8U8V - chains A and E of the 6 polymer chains in the assembly; structure by electron microscopy, 2.74 A resolution.

[Chain A]
Protein: Transcription elongation factor, mitochondrial
Organism: Homo sapiens
Reference sequence: Q96QE5 (TEFM_HUMAN); residues 146-360 here = UniProt positions 146-360
Amino-acid sequence (232 residues; row label = number of the first residue in the row):
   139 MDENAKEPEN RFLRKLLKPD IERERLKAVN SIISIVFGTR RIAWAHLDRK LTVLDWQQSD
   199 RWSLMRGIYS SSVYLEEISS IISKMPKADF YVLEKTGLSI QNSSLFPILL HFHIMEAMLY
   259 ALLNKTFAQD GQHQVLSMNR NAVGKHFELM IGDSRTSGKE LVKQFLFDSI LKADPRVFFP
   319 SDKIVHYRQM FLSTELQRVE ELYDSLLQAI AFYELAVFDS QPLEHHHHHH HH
Not modelled in the structure: 139-148, 306-312, 358-370
Sequence notes: initiating methionine (139); expression tag (140-145, 361-370)
Curated features (UniProtKB/Swiss-Prot):
  - natural variant: P157 (P157A: In COXPD58), I159 (I159K: In COXPD58), E162 to R163 (deletion: In COXPD58), K188 (K188R: In COXPD58; uncertain significance)

[Chain E]
Protein: DNA-directed RNA polymerase, mitochondrial
Organism: Homo sapiens
Reference sequence: O00411 (RPOM_HUMAN); residues 120-1230 here = UniProt positions 120-1230
Amino-acid sequence (1119 residues; row label = number of the first residue in the row):
   112 MGHHHHHHGR WAKILEKDKR TQQMRMQRLK AKLQMPFQSG EFKALTRRLQ VEPRLLSKQM
   172 AGCLEDCTRQ APESPWEEQL ARLLQEAPGK LSLDVEQAPS GQHSQAQLSG QQQRLLAFFK
   232 CCLLTDQLPL AHHLLVVHHG QRQKRKLLTL DMYNAVMLGW ARQGAFKELV YVLFMVKDAG
   292 LTPDLLSYAA ALQCMGRQDQ DAGTIERCLE QMSQEGLKLQ ALFTAVLLSE EDRATVLKAV
   352 HKVKPTFSLP PQLPPPVNTS KLLRDVYAKD GRVSYPKLHL PLKTLQCLFE KQLHMELASR
   412 VCVVSVEKPT LPSKEVKHAR KTLKTLRDQW EKALCRALRE TKNRLEREVY EGRFSLYPFL
   472 CLLDEREVVR MLLQVLQALP AQGESFTTLA RELSARTFSR HVVQRQRVSG QVQALQNHYR
   532 KYLCLLASDA EVPEPCLPRQ YWEALGAPEA LREQPWPLPV QMELGKLLAE MLVQATQMPC
   592 SLDKPHRSSR LVPVLYHVYS FRNVQQIGIL KPHPAYVQLL EKAAEPTLTF EAVDVPMLCP
   652 PLPWTSPHSG AFLLSPTKLM RTVEGATQHQ ELLETCPPTA LHGALDALTQ LGNCAWRVNG
   712 RVLDLVLQLF QAKGCPQLGV PAPPSEAPQP PEAHLPHSAA PARKAELRRE LAHCQKVARE
   772 MHSLRAEALY RLSLAQHLRD RVFWLPHNMD FRGRTYPCPP HFNHLGSDVA RALLEFAQGR
   832 PLGPHGLDWL KIHLVNLTGL KKREPLRKRL AFAEEVMDDI LDSADQPLTG RKWWMGAEEP
   892 WQTLACCMEV ANAVRASDPA AYVSHLPVHQ DGSCNGLQHY AALGRDSVGA ASVNLEPSDV
   952 PQDVYSGVAA QVEVFRRQDA QRGMRVAQVL EGFITRKVVK QTVMTVVYGV TRYGGRLQIE
  1012 KRLRELSDFP QEFVWEASHY LVRQVFKSLQ EMFSGTRAIQ HWLTESARLI SHMGSVVEWV
  1072 TPLGVPVIQP YRLDSKVKQI GGGIQSITYT HNGDISRKPN TRKQKNGFPP NFIHSLDSSH
  1132 MMLTALHCYR KGLTFVSVHD CYWTHAADVS VMNQVCREQF VRLHSEPILQ DLSRFLVKRF
  1192 CSEPQKILEA SQLKETLQAV PKPGAFDLEQ VKRSTYFFS
Not modelled in the structure: 112-219, 1086-1106
Sequence notes: expression tag (112-119); conflict A555 (Glu in O00411)
Ion coordination: Mg2+: D922, G923, D1151 (together with AMP-CPP)
Small-molecule neighbours: AMP-CPP (APC; diphosphomethylphosphonic acid adenosyl ester): R805, D922, G923, S924, C925, N926, G927, Y956, R987, K991, Q992, M995, Y999, H1125, D1151
Curated features (UniProtKB/Swiss-Prot):
  - active site: D922, K991, D1151
  - natural variant: Q149 to S1230 (deletion: In COXPD55), H250 (H250D: In COXPD55), A555 (E555A: this construct carries the variant), P566 (P566S: In COXPD55), S611 (S611F: In COXPD55), F641 (F641L: In COXPD55), P742 to P747 (deletion: In COXPD55), P810 (P810S: In COXPD55; uncertain significance), D870 (D870N: In COXPD55; uncertain significance), C925 to S1230 (deletion: In COXPD55), R1013 (R1013C: In COXPD55), S1193 (S1193F: In COXPD55)
From the paper describing this entry:
  - conformationally variable residues (side-chain flip): Y999
  - binding site for Template Strand DNA (TS31mt): T996, Q1009
  - binding site for AMP-CPP: Y956, Q992, H1125
  - mutagenesis - Q992A, T996A, Q1009A: decreased catalytic activity
  - Mg2+ coordination: D922, G923, D1151
  - specificity-determining residues: Y999
  - mutagenesis - Y999F: increased catalytic activity on dNTP
  - mutagenesis - Y999F/H1125A: increased catalytic activity on dNTPs
  - binding site for RNA14mt (14-nt RNA): R1015

[Chain A / chain E interface]
Pairs across the interface - 13 pairs, chain A then chain E:
  T177(A) with Q617(E)
  L236(A) with F612(E), hydrophobic
  L243(A) with F612(E), hydrophobic; N614(E)
  I246(A) with V615(E)
  I289(A) with Y607(E), hydrophobic; H624(E)
  T294(A) with H608(E)
  S295(A) with H608(E), hydrogen bond (backbone-backbone)
  R336(A) with H608(E)
  E338(A) with Y610(E)
  E339(A) with Y610(E); Q617(E), hydrogen bond
Interface residues without a listed pair, chain A (18 interface residues in all): G176, S242, P245, F250, G290, S292, R293, E333
Interface residues without a listed pair, chain E (11 interface residues in all): E581, V609, P625

[Summary]
18 residues of chain A face 11 of chain E across their interface; the contacts include 2 hydrogen bonds. Polar
pairs include E339(A)-Q617(E) and S295(A)-H608(E). From the paper: a binding site for AMP-CPP at Y956(E),
Q992(E) and H1125(E); Q992A, T996A and Q1009A of chain E reduce catalytic activity; 5 substitutions were
tested in all.
Here chain A is Transcription elongation factor, mitochondrial and chain E is DNA-directed RNA polymerase,
mitochondrial, both from Homo sapiens. Entry 8U8V (Cryo-EM structure of Substrate ATP Bound in the Insertion
Site (IS) of Human Mitochondrial Transcription Elongation ...) was determined by electron microscopy (same
publication as 8U8U, 9BDC and 9BDD).
